PDB entry 6AZK | X-ray diffraction, 2.48 A resolution | chains A and E of the 3 polymer chains in the assembly

[Chain A]
Protein: cetuximab Fab light chain
From: Mus musculus
UniProt: P01834 (IGKC_HUMAN); residues 108-213 here correspond to UniProt positions 1-106 (UniProt number = residue number - 107)
Sequence (213 residues; row label = number of the first residue in the row):
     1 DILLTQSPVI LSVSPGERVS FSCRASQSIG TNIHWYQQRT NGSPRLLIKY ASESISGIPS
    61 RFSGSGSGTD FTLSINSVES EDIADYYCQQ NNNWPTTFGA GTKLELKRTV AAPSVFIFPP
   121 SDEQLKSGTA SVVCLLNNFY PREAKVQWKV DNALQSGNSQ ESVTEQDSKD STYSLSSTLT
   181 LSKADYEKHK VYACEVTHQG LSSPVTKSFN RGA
Not modelled in the structure: 213
Disulfides: Cys-23/Cys-88, Cys-134/Cys-194
Differences from the reference sequence: conflict Ala-213 (Glu106 in P01834)

[Chain E]
Protein: meditope
Sequence (11 residues; row label = number of the first residue in the row):
     2 QFDLSTXRLK
     1 X
Glycans and other covalent adducts: covalent link 011_1/Lys-11
Modified / non-standard residues: 011 (7-aminoheptanoic acid) at position 1; C6D (N~5~-[N-(3-hydroxypropyl)carbamimidoyl]-L-ornithine) at position 8

[How chain A and chain E interact]
Pairs across the interface (23):
  Val-9(A) with 011_1(E)
  Ile-10(A) with 011_1(E)
  Gln-38(A) with Phe-3(E); C6D_8(E); Arg-9(E)
  Arg-39(A) with Arg-9(E)
  Thr-40(A) with Thr-7(E); Arg-9(E), hydrogen bond
  Asn-41(A) with Ser-6(E), hydrogen bond (side chain-backbone); Thr-7(E), hydrogen bond (backbone-backbone); C6D_8(E)
  Gly-42(A) with C6D_8(E)
  Ser-43(A) with C6D_8(E)
  Ala-84(A) with Arg-9(E), hydrogen bond (backbone-side chain)
  Asp-85(A) with Arg-9(E), salt bridge; Leu-10(E), hydrogen bond (side chain-backbone)
  Tyr-87(A) with Leu-10(E)
  Ala-100(A) with Leu-10(E)
  Gly-101(A) with Leu-10(E)
  Lys-103(A) with Arg-9(E); Leu-10(E), hydrogen bond (side chain-backbone)
  Glu-165(A) with Thr-7(E); Arg-9(E), salt bridge
Interface residues without a listed pair, chain A (17 interface residues in all): Ile-83, Thr-102

[Overview]
The interface between chain A and chain E involves 17 residues on one side and 7 on the other; the contacts
include 6 hydrogen bonds and 2 salt bridges. Among the polar pairs are Asp-85(A)/Arg-9(E), Glu-165(A)/Arg-9(E)
and Thr-40(A)/Arg-9(E).
Here chain A is cetuximab Fab light chain (Mus musculus) and chain E is meditope. Entry 6AZK (Structure of
cetuximab with aminoheptanoic acid-linked N-(3-hydroxypropyl)-L-arginine meditope variant) was determined by
X-ray diffraction together with 6AU5, 6AXP, 6AYN and 6AZL from the same study.
